PDB entry 8GHA | electron microscopy, 6.80 A resolution (low resolution: residue-level contacts below are approximate; hydrogen-bond / salt-bridge calls are withheld) | chains E and D of the 3 polymer chains in the assembly

# Chain E
Name: Histone promoter control protein 2
Source organism: Saccharomyces cerevisiae
UniProtKB: Q01448 (HPC2_YEAST); numbering as in UniProt (aligned over 1-625)
Chain sequence (625 residues; numbered 1 to 625; the number before each row is that of its first residue):
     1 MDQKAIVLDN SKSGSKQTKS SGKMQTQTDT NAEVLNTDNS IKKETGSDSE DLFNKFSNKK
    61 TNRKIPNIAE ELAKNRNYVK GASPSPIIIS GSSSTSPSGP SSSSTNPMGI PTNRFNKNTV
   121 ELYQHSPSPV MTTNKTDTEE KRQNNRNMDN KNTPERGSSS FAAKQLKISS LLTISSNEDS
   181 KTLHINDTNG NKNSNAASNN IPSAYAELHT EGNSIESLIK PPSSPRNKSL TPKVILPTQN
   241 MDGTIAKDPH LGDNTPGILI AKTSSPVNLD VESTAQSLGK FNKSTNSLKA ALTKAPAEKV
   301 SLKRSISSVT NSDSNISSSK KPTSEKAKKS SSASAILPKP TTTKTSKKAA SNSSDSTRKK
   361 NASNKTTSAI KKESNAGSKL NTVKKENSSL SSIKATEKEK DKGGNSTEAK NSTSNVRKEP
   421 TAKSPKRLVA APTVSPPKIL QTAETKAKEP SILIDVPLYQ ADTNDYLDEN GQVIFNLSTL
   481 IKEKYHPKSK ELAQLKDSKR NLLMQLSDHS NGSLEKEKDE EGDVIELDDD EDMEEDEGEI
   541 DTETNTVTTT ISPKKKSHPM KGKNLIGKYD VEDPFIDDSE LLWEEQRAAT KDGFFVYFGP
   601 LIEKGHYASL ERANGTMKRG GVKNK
Unresolved in the structure: 1-423, 509-563, 605-625
Swiss-Prot annotation at these positions:
  - modified residue (Phosphoserine): Ser47, Ser49, Ser435

# Chain D
Name: Histone transcription regulator 3
Source organism: Saccharomyces cerevisiae
UniProtKB: P47171 (HIR3_YEAST); residues 1-1648 here = UniProt positions 1-1648
Chain sequence (1648 residues; each row starts with the number of its first residue):
     1 MSMFNALNSN IEGEQYEAEE HSRELQIEQS FNILQDALID LKNKDFEKSD SKFQELFQID
    61 VVKPDRWGMY RNSSPTLDNL RYLCYRNRGM YYHLYLENNY ERLNSQELVN CILKAVENLV
   121 ESIQHSDADF AVTDLLARIF KSFNSVKLER LISEYEFTKQ ENLSLLLGRH RKFLLNDLTL
   181 MMNNYVELTN KLLVPNLSDN TIFERYHLEK YKDIKPEPLA FGPILSRISE MKKQDEEIMK
   241 KLDVFNVTLN EESWDEVAKA LKNLLPSVKT SSLIGRNMDP YNEIEEPIEA VKFELSEAIN
   301 NTPSLDRESE RQEEEQDNES VRADDKSGNL APSDIQTNEE ARPNKRTDEH IDSTKPLQRS
   361 SKRFKEREQE NSKELVMDVH KRFFGEFNTL LSYIHILPFC DFDTFASKFI IGSSDKQPEK
   421 FIPYTDLYEC LKSWSSRYTD IFNQNDYLSS GSNENEELFQ LNALLKSNAF DDKESFPRYL
   481 NDLDSDHIRS FISEVNAGNL HFHQVRLKLL FKLLGTYDEG NGRRLIIDYL WESQLLKIVL
   541 WFVFGIESNI FALINKNKRQ CKYLALSIYE LLVNHLGNIV EEITNKRIQG HKSADLKSQR
   601 NKVEKRIRSW HTLLEQIADE KDKELYVHFQ WTHYCFLQYT CDIVDSRLSE TLTSLENTIK
   661 DSDSSLDIAY PNYRHIPALN LNTVQSQKRK IRIIQNITVE DISEDTNSDT HSENHLETLE
   721 KVLLHILHPS TNHSNIDEEM VSFIFNSPFL LKIRLWGVLF SSYVKKSSIQ DVQRIYFHVL
   781 DFMKGALTSP VYKESNPHGR HQMLLTVLTA IGYLSSQLTA ILNSNRWESS DFVLEDYMFE
   841 KLLQTFFFFY TVLFYESSAV NDVSNKSFFK RASKSSGKMK DIMIDLATLI LYYYDLQAKL
   901 RTPAEQGIET TELIWSLHTL FGHFHFCDAS NGKFLDLAEK LLCQFINNDS FLQLKQILWC
   961 RYHYAIASDN FSPDLHDTKA VEMEKIHSLP LGTYLIKLQY QNKNPYLSSS KTTLKQIMDN
  1021 IIEKIGDPST LDNHIISRNS FLLNEYLSRP ITADLLKHTF SGATSLYLTS PNDELQQGMT
  1081 AGLFYVSSLQ SLGLYKMRKK SMQARPSELD SIIRMLKNDI IYNTNRFESW ILLGKCYSYI
  1141 VEDDLIWTSD KITVPEKKDV IALTQRKAIL CYLMAISIYY SKLDRTIDDK KIILEALDDL
  1201 GSMLISGYYN PMNKLCFSWK SSAENTMRLS ETGEVVMEKT KKITTISDFN IEQSIFLCFN
  1261 RACSLSGDIK SQDDVFVLNW SSFYNLAKFF FKTDGGNNCK LVAKYITQGC QIAYESSPAK
  1321 DPIIEPHYLL VNACYKWVKR GVIGVNEALT LLSKDNQFFQ EQEEFWVNDE GLAWDYQEKF
  1381 FFDKIIRLLR HLLSVDKKKW QHRPRYRIAR ILFDDLGDVN GALEEMDSLI SAKSINKNLV
  1441 NIWKPDFERP GKHFIYTYQY LVLYLDLLFA IKDFNTTGLV IKKLRRFGSG TVNVNELLER
  1501 AINVYTQSAK IKLQLQDKSY VEQILPTLNY QEFLKISEQL NQVFDQGKYP EEISSGLKLA
  1561 FQLKKGHSGI AFDSVCLGIY FEYLYFPLAR QDQSLTDVND ENNPALPSSG SVTSKSTPDP
  1621 TSKPSAIKKR VTKKEVFDRV RLLVDKIT
Unresolved in the structure: 1-903, 1593-1632
Swiss-Prot annotation at these positions:
  - modified residue: Thr302 (Phosphothreonine), Ser304 (Phosphoserine)
From the paper describing this entry:
  - mutagenesis - K1288A/K1292A: unchanged growth in response to His+ phenotype
  - mutagenesis - K1288A/K1292A: unchanged binding to pull-down assay
  - mutagenesis - K1482A/K1483A/R1485A/R1486A, K1482A/K1483A/R1485A/R1486A/K1558A/K1565A: increased growth

# Chain E / chain D interface
Contacting residue pairs (46):
  Leu428(E) with Glu1231(D)
  Lys496(E) with Phe1249(D)
  Lys499(E) with Gln1253(D)
  Arg500(E) with Phe1249(D); Glu1252(D); Gln1253(D); Phe1289(D)
  Leu503(E) with Gln1253(D); Phe1256(D)
  Met504(E) with Phe1256(D)
  Ser507(E) with Phe1256(D); Asn1260(D)
  Asp508(E) with Leu1301(D)
  Asp573(E) with Lys1057(D)
  Pro574(E) with Phe1249(D); Gln1253(D)
  Phe575(E) with Ala1053(D); Leu1056(D); Lys1057(D); Asn1250(D); Gln1253(D); Ser1254(D)
  Ile576(E) with Phe1249(D); Asn1250(D)
  Ser579(E) with Ser1247(D)
  Glu580(E) with Thr1245(D); Ile1246(D); Ser1247(D); Asn1250(D)
  Trp583(E) with Thr1244(D); Ile1246(D); Ser1247(D)
  Arg587(E) with Ile1243(D)
  Asp592(E) with Met1227(D); Arg1228(D); Leu1229(D); Glu1238(D)
  Gly593(E) with Met1227(D)
  Phe595(E) with Met1227(D); Leu1229(D); Val1235(D)
  Tyr597(E) with Gly1233(D); Val1235(D)
  Leu601(E) with Met1227(D)
  Glu603(E) with Met1237(D)
  Lys604(E) with Glu1234(D)
Interface residues without a listed pair, chain E (25 interface residues in all): Asn564, Lys591
Interface residues without a listed pair, chain D (29 interface residues in all): Ser1061, Ser1230, Leu1257
The authors on this interface:
  - interface residues, chain E: Leu565(E), Thr590(E), Gly593(E), Phe595(E)

# In short
The interface between chain E and chain D involves 25 residues on one side and 29 on the other. From the
paper: K1482A/K1483A/R1485A/R1486A and K1482A/K1483A/R1485A/R1486A/K1558A/K1565A of chain D increase growth;
interface residues Leu565(E), Thr590(E) and Gly593(E) among others.
Chain E is Histone promoter control protein 2 and chain D is Histone transcription regulator 3, both from
Saccharomyces cerevisiae; the structure, Hir3 Arm/Tail, Hir2 WD40, C-terminal Hpc2, was determined by electron
microscopy (same publication as 8GIX).
